Entry 4R68 (X-ray diffraction, 2.11 A resolution); this record covers chains B and D of the 4 polymer chains in the assembly.

# Chain B (and D)
Name: L-lactate dehydrogenase A chain
Source organism: Homo sapiens
Notes: EC 1.1.1.27; chain D of this document is another copy of the same molecule, construct and numbering; everything in this record applies to it too
Reference sequence: P00338 (LDHA_HUMAN); residues 1-331 here correspond to UniProt positions 2-332 (UniProt number = residue number + 1)
Amino-acid sequence (331 residues; each row starts with the number of its first residue):
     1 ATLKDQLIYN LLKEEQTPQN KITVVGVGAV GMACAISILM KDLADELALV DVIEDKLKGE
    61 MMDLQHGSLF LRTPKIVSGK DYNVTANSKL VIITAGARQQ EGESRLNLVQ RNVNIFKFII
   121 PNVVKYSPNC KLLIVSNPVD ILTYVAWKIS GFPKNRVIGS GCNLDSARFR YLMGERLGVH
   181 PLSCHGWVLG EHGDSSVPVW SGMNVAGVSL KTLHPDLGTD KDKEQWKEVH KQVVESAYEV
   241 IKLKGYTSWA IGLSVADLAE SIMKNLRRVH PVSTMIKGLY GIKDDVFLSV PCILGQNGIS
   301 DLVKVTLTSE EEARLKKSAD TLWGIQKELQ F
Small-molecule neighbours:
  - NADH (NAI; 1,4-dihydronicotinamide adenine dinucleotide): Val-25, Gly-26, Val-27, Gly-28, Ala-29, Val-30, Gly-31, Val-50, Asp-51, Val-52, Ile-53, Tyr-82, Thr-94, Ala-95, Gly-96, Arg-98, Asn-112, Ile-115, Ile-119, Val-135, Ser-136, Asn-137, Val-139, Ser-160, Leu-164, His-192, Tyr-246, Thr-247, Ile-251
  - W31 ((1S)-1-phenylethyl (4-chloro-3-{[(4S)-4-(2,6-dichlorophenyl)-2-hydroxy-6-oxocyclohex-1-en-1-yl]sulfanyl}phenyl)acetate): Gln-99, Arg-105, Leu-108, Asn-137, Pro-138, Leu-164, Asp-165, Arg-168, His-192, Gly-193, Asp-194, Val-233, Val-234, Ala-237, Tyr-238, Ile-241, Thr-247
Curated features (UniProtKB/Swiss-Prot):
  - active site: His-192 (Proton acceptor)
  - binding site (NAD(+)): Arg-98, Asn-137
  - binding site (substrate): Arg-105, Asn-137, Arg-168, Thr-247
  - modified residue: Ala-1 (N-acetylalanine), Lys-4 (N6-acetyllysine), Tyr-9 (Phosphotyrosine), Lys-13 (N6-acetyllysine), Thr-17 (Phosphothreonine), Lys-56 (N6-acetyllysine), Lys-80 (N6-acetyllysine), Lys-117 (N6-acetyllysine), Lys-125 (N6-acetyllysine), Lys-223 (N6-acetyllysine), Lys-231 (N6-acetyllysine), Tyr-238 (Phosphotyrosine), Lys-242 (N6-acetyllysine), Thr-308 (Phosphothreonine), Ser-309 (Phosphoserine), Lys-317 (N6-acetyllysine), Thr-321 (Phosphothreonine)
  - cross-link: Lys-56 (Glycyl lysine isopeptide (Lys-Gly) (interchain with G-Cter in SUMO2))

# Interface between chain B and chain D
Contacting residue pairs (36; chain B residue first):
  Gly-178(B) with Arg-267(D), hydrogen bond (backbone-side chain)
  Val-179(B) with Arg-267(D); Val-269(D), hydrophobic; Ile-293(D), hydrophobic
  His-180(B) with Leu-266(D); Arg-267(D), hydrogen bond (backbone-backbone); Arg-268(D)
  Leu-182(B) with Arg-268(D)
  Ser-183(B) with Arg-268(D); Val-269(D), hydrogen bond (side chain-backbone)
  His-185(B) with His-185(D)
  Trp-187(B) with Ala-206(D); Gly-207(D)
  Gly-202(B) with Gly-207(D)
  Val-205(B) with Val-303(D), hydrophobic
  Ala-206(B) with Trp-187(D), hydrogen bond (backbone-side chain); Pro-291(D), hydrophobic
  Gly-207(B) with Trp-187(D); Gly-202(D)
  Val-208(B) with Val-303(D), hydrophobic; Val-305(D), hydrophobic
  Leu-266(B) with His-180(D)
  Arg-267(B) with Gly-178(D), hydrogen bond (side chain-backbone); Val-179(D); His-180(D), hydrogen bond (backbone-backbone)
  Arg-268(B) with His-180(D); Leu-182(D); Ser-183(D)
  Val-269(B) with Val-179(D), hydrophobic; Ser-183(D), hydrogen bond (backbone-side chain)
  Pro-291(B) with Ala-206(D), hydrophobic
  Ile-293(B) with Gly-178(D); Val-179(D), hydrophobic
  Val-303(B) with Val-205(D), hydrophobic; Val-208(D), hydrophobic
  Val-305(B) with Val-208(D), hydrophobic
Other interface residues (no listed pair), chain B (25 interface residues in all): Ser-201, Asn-204, Leu-213, Lys-304, Thr-306
Other interface residues (no listed pair), chain D (25 interface residues in all): Ser-201, Asn-204, Leu-213, Lys-304, Thr-306

# Overview
Chain B and chain D each contribute 25 residues to their interface, with 7 hydrogen bonds. Among the polar
pairs are Gly-178(B)/Arg-267(D), Ser-183(B)/Val-269(D) and Ala-206(B)/Trp-187(D). Bound to chain B: NADH and
compound W31.
Chain B and chain D are both L-lactate dehydrogenase A chain (Homo sapiens); the structure, Lactate
Dehydrogenase in complex with inhibitor compound 31, was determined by X-ray diffraction (same publication as
4R69).
